PDB entry 8R3Y | electron microscopy, 3.68 A resolution | chains I and L of the 3 polymer chains in the assembly

Chain I:
Protein: Protein kinase C iota type
Organism: Homo sapiens
Notes: EC 2.7.11.13
UniProt: P41743 (KPCI_HUMAN); numbering as in UniProt (aligned over 248-585)
Sequence (338 residues; numbered 248 to 585; the number before each row is that of its first residue):
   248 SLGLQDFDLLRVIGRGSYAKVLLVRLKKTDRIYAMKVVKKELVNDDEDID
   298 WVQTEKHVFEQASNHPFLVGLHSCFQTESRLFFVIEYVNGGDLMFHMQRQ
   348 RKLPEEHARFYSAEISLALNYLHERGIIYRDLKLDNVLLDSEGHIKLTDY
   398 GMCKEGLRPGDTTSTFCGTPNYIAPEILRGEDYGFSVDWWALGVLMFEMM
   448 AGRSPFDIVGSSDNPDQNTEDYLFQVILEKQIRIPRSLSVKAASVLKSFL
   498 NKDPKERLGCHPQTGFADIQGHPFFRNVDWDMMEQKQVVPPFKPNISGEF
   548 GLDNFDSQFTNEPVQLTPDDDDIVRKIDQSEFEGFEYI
Modified residues: Thr412 (phosphothreonine; TPO); Thr564 (phosphothreonine; TPO)
Ligand contacts: AMP-PNP (ANP; phosphoaminophosphonic acid-adenylate ester): Ile260, Gly261, Arg262, Gly263, Ser264, Tyr265, Ala266, Val268, Ala281, Lys283, Ile332, Glu333, Tyr334, Val335, Asp339, Asp378, Lys380, Asp382, Asn383, Leu385, Thr395, Asp396, Phe552

Chain L:
Protein: Lethal(2) giant larvae protein homolog 1
Organism: Homo sapiens
UniProt: Q15334 (L2GL1_HUMAN); residue numbers follow UniProt; this construct covers 15-951
Sequence (937 residues; each row starts with the number of its first residue):
    15 REKLKQELFAFNKTVEHGFPNQPSALAFDPELRIMAIGTRSGAVKIYGAP
    65 GVEFTGLHRDAATVTQMHFLTGQGRLLSLLDDSSLHLWEIVHHNGCAHLE
   115 EALSFQLPSRPGFDGASAPLSLTRVTVVLLVAAGDIAALGTEGSSVFFLD
   165 VTTLTLLEGQTLAPGEVLRSVPDDYRCGKALGPVESLQGHLRDPTKILIG
   215 YSRGLLVIWNQASQCVDHIFLGNQQLESLCWGRDSSTVVSSHSDGSYAVW
   265 SVDAGSFPTLQPTVATTPYGPFPCKAINKILWRNCESGGHFIIFSGGMPR
   315 ASYGDRHCVSVLRAETLVTLDFTSRIIDFFTVHSTRPEDEFDDPQALAVL
   365 LEEELVVLDLQTPGWPAVPAPYLAPLHSSAITCSAHVASVPAKLWARIVS
   415 AGEQQSPQPVSSALSWPITGGRNLAQEPSQRGLLLTGHEDGTVRFWDASG
   465 VALRPLYKLSTAGLFQTDCEHADSLAQAAEDDWPPFRKVGCFDPYSDDPR
   515 LGVQKVALCKYTAQMVVAGTAGQVLVLELSDVPVEQAVSVAIIDLLQDRE
   565 GFTWKGHERLSPRTGPLPWPAGFQPRVLVQCLPPAAVTAVTLHTEWSLVA
   615 FGTSHGFGLFDYQRKSPVLARCTLHPNDSLAMEGPLSRVKSLKKSLRQSF
   665 RRIRKSRVSGKKRAANASSKLQEANAQLAEQACPHDVEMTPVQRRIEPRS
   715 ADDSLSGVVRCLYFADTFLRDGAHHGPTMWAGTNSGSVFAYALEVPAAAV
   765 GGEKRPEQAVEAVLGKEVQLMHRAPVVAIAVLDGRGRPLPEPYEASRDLA
   815 QAPDMQGGHAVLIASEEQFKVFTLPKVSAKTKFKLTAHEGCRVRKVALAT
   865 FASVACEDYAETCLACLTNLGDVHVFSVPGLRPQVHYSCIRKEDISGIAS
   915 CVFTRHGQGFYLISPSEFERFSLSARNITEPLCSLDI
Not modelled in the structure: 123-138, 421-426, 486-494, 668-703, 762-770
Differences from the reference sequence: conflict Gly148 (Ser in Q15334)
Modified residues: Ser663 (phosphoserine; SEP)
Reported in the primary citation:
  - contacts within the chain: Leu660-Val706 (hydrophobic contact), Arg661-Ser663
  - post-translational modification sites: Ser655, Ser659

How chain I and chain L interact:
Residue-residue contacts - 76 pairs, chain I then chain L:
  Asp339(I) - Arg652(L)  salt bridge
  Met341(I) - Arg652(L)
  Gln345(I) - Lys569(L)
  Gln345(I) - Leu650(L)  hydrogen bond (side chain-backbone)
  Arg348(I) - Gly648(L)
  Arg348(I) - Pro649(L)
  Arg348(I) - Leu650(L)
  Leu381(I) - Leu650(L)  hydrophobic
  Asp382(I) - Arg652(L)  salt bridge
  Met399(I) - Arg666(L)  hydrogen bond
  Thr412(I) - Arg666(L)
  Phe413(I) - Phe664(L)
  Phe413(I) - Arg666(L)  hydrogen bond (backbone-side chain)
  Cys414(I) - Arg666(L)  hydrogen bond
  Pro417(I) - Leu656(L)  hydrophobic
  Leu425(I) - Ser663(L)
  Leu425(I) - Phe664(L)
  Gly449(I) - Pro649(L)
  Gly449(I) - Leu650(L)
  Arg450(I) - Pro649(L)
  Ser451(I) - Leu650(L)
  Gly457(I) - Thr396(L)
  Gly457(I) - Gln518(L)  hydrogen bond (backbone-side chain)
  Ser458(I) - Thr396(L)
  Ser458(I) - Gln518(L)
  Ser459(I) - Gln518(L)  hydrogen bond (side chain-backbone)
  Ser459(I) - Lys519(L)
  Asp460(I) - Ala600(L)
  Asp460(I) - Thr602(L)  hydrogen bond
  Pro462(I) - Arg724(L)
  Pro462(I) - Glu830(L)
  Pro462(I) - Arg858(L)  hydrogen bond (backbone-side chain)
  Asp463(I) - Lys657(L)  salt bridge
  Asp463(I) - Arg858(L)  salt bridge
  Asp463(I) - Asn883(L)  hydrogen bond
  Asp463(I) - Ile909(L)
  Asn465(I) - Leu656(L)
  Asn465(I) - Lys657(L)  hydrogen bond (backbone-backbone)
  Thr466(I) - Lys657(L)  hydrogen bond (side chain-backbone)
  Glu467(I) - Lys657(L)  hydrogen bond (backbone-backbone)
  Glu467(I) - Lys658(L)
  Glu467(I) - Ser659(L)  hydrogen bond (side chain-backbone)
  Asp468(I) - Ser659(L)  hydrogen bond
  Asp468(I) - Phe664(L)
  Tyr469(I) - Ile909(L)  hydrophobic
  Leu470(I) - Leu656(L)  hydrophobic
  Phe471(I) - Phe664(L)  hydrophobic
  Gln472(I) - Glu907(L)  hydrogen bond (side chain-backbone)
  Gln472(I) - Asp908(L)
  Gln472(I) - Ile909(L)
  Gln478(I) - Glu367(L)  hydrogen bond
  Gln478(I) - His391(L)  hydrogen bond
  Gln478(I) - Pro929(L)
  Arg480(I) - His391(L)  hydrogen bond (side chain-backbone)
  Arg480(I) - Ala394(L)
  Arg480(I) - Glu453(L)  salt bridge
  Arg480(I) - Phe506(L)
  Arg480(I) - Asp507(L)  hydrogen bond (side chain-backbone)
  Arg480(I) - Pro508(L)
  Arg480(I) - Tyr509(L)
  Arg480(I) - Ser510(L)
  Ile481(I) - Pro508(L)  hydrogen bond (backbone-backbone)
  Ile481(I) - Tyr509(L)
  Ile481(I) - Ser510(L)  hydrogen bond (backbone-backbone)
  Pro482(I) - Ser510(L)
  Arg483(I) - His485(L)
  Arg483(I) - Asp507(L)  salt bridge
  Arg483(I) - Tyr509(L)
  Arg483(I) - Ser510(L)  hydrogen bond (backbone-backbone)
  Arg483(I) - Asp511(L)  salt bridge
  Ser484(I) - Cys483(L)  hydrogen bond
  Ser484(I) - His485(L)
  Leu485(I) - His485(L)
  Lys494(I) - Tyr509(L)  hydrogen bond
  Asp553(I) - Arg652(L)
  Phe556(I) - Arg652(L)
Other interface residues (no listed pair), chain I (45 interface residues in all): Glu445, Asn461, Glu476, Ile479, Val487, Arg523
Other interface residues (no listed pair), chain L (52 interface residues in all): Ala315, Asp319, Ser392, Glu484, Pro513, Val601, Leu644, Ser651, Lys654, Ser655, Arg661, Arg665, Val722, Ser910, Ala913
The authors on this interface:
  - interface residues, chain I: Phe413(I), Gly457(I), Phe471(I), Arg480(I)

Overview:
Chain I and chain L form an interface of 45 and 52 residues respectively, with 24 hydrogen bonds and 7 salt
bridges. Polar pairs include Asp339(I)-Arg652(L), Asp382(I)-Arg652(L) and Asp463(I)-Lys657(L). Chain I binds
AMP-PNP. From the paper: interface residues Phe413(I), Gly457(I) and Phe471(I) among others; modification
sites Ser655(L) and Ser659(L).
Here chain I is Protein kinase C iota type and chain L is Lethal(2) giant larvae protein homolog 1, both from
Homo sapiens. Entry 8R3Y (Cryo EM structure of a stable LGL/aPKC Iota/Par-6 complex) was determined by
electron microscopy together with 8R3X from the same study.
